1RK0 - chains A and P of the 3 polymer chains in the assembly; structure by X-ray diffraction, 2.61 A resolution.

[Chain A]
Name: H-2 class I histocompatibility antigen, K-B alpha chain
Source organism: Mus musculus
Notes: fragment: extracellular domain
Reference sequence: P01901 (HA1B_MOUSE); residues 1-274 here correspond to UniProt positions 22-295 (UniProt number = residue number + 21)
Chain sequence (274 residues; numbered 1 to 274; the number before each row is that of its first residue):
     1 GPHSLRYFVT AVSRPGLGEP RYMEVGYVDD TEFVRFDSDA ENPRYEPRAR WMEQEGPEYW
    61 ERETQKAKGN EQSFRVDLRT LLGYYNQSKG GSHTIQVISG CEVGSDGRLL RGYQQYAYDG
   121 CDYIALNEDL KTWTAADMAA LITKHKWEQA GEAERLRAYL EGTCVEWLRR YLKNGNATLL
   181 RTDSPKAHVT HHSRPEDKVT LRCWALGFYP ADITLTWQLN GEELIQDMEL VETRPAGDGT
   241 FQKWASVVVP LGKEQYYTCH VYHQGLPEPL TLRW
Disulfide bonds: C101-C164, C203-C259
Glycans and other covalent adducts: N-acetylglucosamine (NAG) linked to N86
UniProt features mapped onto this chain:
  - glycosylation (N-linked (GlcNAc...) asparagine): N86, N176
From the paper describing this entry:
  - post-translational modification sites: N86
  - conformationally variable residues: S73
  - contacts within the chain: E24-N70 (hydrogen bond)

[Chain P]
Name: Glycoprotein B
Reference sequence: P06436 (VGLB_HHV1F); residues 1-8 here correspond to UniProt positions 498-505 (UniProt number = residue number + 497)
Chain sequence (8 residues; each row starts with the number of its first residue):
     1 SSIEFARL

[Interface between chain A and chain P]
Pairs across the interface (35):
  Y7(A) with S1(P), hydrogen bond (side chain-backbone); S2(P), hydrogen bond (side chain-backbone)
  V9(A) with F5(P), hydrophobic
  E24(A) with S2(P), hydrogen bond
  Y45(A) with S2(P)
  E63(A) with S1(P)
  K66(A) with S1(P); S2(P), hydrogen bond (side chain-backbone)
  N70(A) with F5(P), hydrogen bond (side chain-backbone)
  S73(A) with R7(P), hydrogen bond (backbone-side chain)
  F74(A) with F5(P), hydrophobic
  D77(A) with R7(P), salt bridge; L8(P), hydrogen bond (side chain-backbone)
  T80(A) with L8(P)
  Y84(A) with L8(P), hydrogen bond (side chain-backbone)
  V97(A) with F5(P), hydrophobic
  Q114(A) with F5(P)
  Y116(A) with F5(P); A6(P); L8(P), hydrophobic
  T143(A) with L8(P), hydrogen bond (side chain-backbone)
  K146(A) with L8(P), hydrogen bond (side chain-backbone)
  W147(A) with A6(P); R7(P), hydrogen bond (side chain-backbone); L8(P), hydrophobic
  E152(A) with A6(P)
  R155(A) with I3(P); E4(P), hydrogen bond (side chain-backbone); A6(P)
  L156(A) with I3(P), hydrophobic
  Y159(A) with S1(P), hydrogen bond (side chain-backbone); S2(P); I3(P)
  W167(A) with S1(P)
  Y171(A) with S1(P), hydrogen bond (side chain-backbone)
Interface residues without a listed pair, chain A (32 interface residues in all): L5, Y22, V76, L81, I95, S99, Y123, T163
Interface features reported in the paper:
  - residue pairs: E24(A)-S2(P) (hydrogen bond), E63(A)-S2(P)

[Overview]
Chain A and chain P form an interface of 32 and 8 residues respectively, with 14 hydrogen bonds and 1 salt
bridge. Polar contacts include D77(A)-R7(P), Y7(A)-S1(P) and Y7(A)-S2(P). The paper describes a hydrogen bond
between E24(A) and S2(P); a contact between E63(A) and S2(P). From the paper: a modification site at N86(A);
conformational variability at S73(A).
Here chain A is H-2 class I histocompatibility antigen, K-B alpha chain (Mus musculus) and chain P is
Glycoprotein B. Entry 1RK0 (Mhc Class I H-2Kb Heavy Chain Complexed With beta-2 Microglobulin and Herpes
Simplex Virus Glycoprotein B ...) was determined by X-ray diffraction, deposited together with 1RJY, 1RJZ and
1RK1.
